1J9M - chain A; structure by X-ray diffraction, 1.65 A resolution.

[Chain A]
Name: DD-transpeptidase
Source organism: Streptomyces sp
Notes: EC 3.4.16.4
Reference sequence: P39042 (DACX_STRSK); residues 1-262 here correspond to UniProt positions 30-291 (UniProt number = residue number + 29)
Sequence (262 residues; numbered 1 to 262; the number before each row is that of its first residue):
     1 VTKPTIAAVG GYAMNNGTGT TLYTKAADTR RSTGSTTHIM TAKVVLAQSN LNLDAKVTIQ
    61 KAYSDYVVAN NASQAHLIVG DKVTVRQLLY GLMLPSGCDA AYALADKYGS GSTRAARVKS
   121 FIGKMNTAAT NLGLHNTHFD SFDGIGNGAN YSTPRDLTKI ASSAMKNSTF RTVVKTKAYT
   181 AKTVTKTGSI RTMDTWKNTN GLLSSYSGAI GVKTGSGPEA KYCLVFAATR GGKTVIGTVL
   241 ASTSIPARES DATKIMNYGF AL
Not modelled in the structure: 1-2, 145-147
Differences from the reference sequence: engineered mutation H38 (Lys67 in P39042); conflict N71 (Lys100 in P39042), A72 (Pro101 in P39042), T113 (Gln142 in P39042), R114 (Ala143 in P39042), D156 (His185 in P39042)
Curated features (UniProtKB/Swiss-Prot):
  - active site: S35 (Acyl-ester intermediate), S96
  - binding site (substrate): K213
Metal / ion sites: Na+ near T214 (its only coordinating residue here)

[Summary]
UniProt lists active-site residues S35 and S96 and substrate-binding residue K213.
Chain A is DD-transpeptidase (Streptomyces sp); the structure, K38H mutant of Streptomyces K15
DD-transpeptidase, was determined by X-ray diffraction (same publication as 1ES2, 1ES3 and 1ES4).
